1CSY - chains A and B; structure by solution NMR.

# Chain A
Name: Syk protein tyrosine kinase
Organism: Homo sapiens
Notes: EC 2.7.1.112; fragment: c-terminal sh2 domain
UniProt: P43405 (KSYK_HUMAN); residues 10-112 here correspond to UniProt positions 163-265 (UniProt number = residue number + 153)
Chain sequence (112 residues; numbered 1 to 112; the number before each row is that of its first residue):
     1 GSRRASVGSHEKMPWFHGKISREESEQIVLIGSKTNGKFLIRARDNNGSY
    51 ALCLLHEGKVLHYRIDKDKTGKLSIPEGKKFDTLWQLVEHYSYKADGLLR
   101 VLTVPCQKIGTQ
Curated features (UniProtKB/Swiss-Prot):
  - modified residue: Ser49 (Phosphoserine), Thr103 (Phosphothreonine)

# Chain B
Name: Acetyl-thr-ptr-glu-thr-leu-NH2
Organism: Homo sapiens
Chain sequence (7 residues; numbered 0 to 6; the number before each row is that of its first residue; numbering starts at 0):
     0 XTYETLX
Modified / non-standard residues: ACE (acetyl group) at position 0; Tyr2 (o-phosphotyrosine; PTR); NH2 (amino group) at position 6

# How chain A and chain B interact
Pairs across the interface (23; chain A residue first):
  Arg22(A) with Tyr2(B)
  Ser49(A) with Tyr2(B)
  Ala51(A) with Tyr2(B)
  Leu61(A) with Glu3(B)
  His62(A) with Thr1(B); Tyr2(B); Glu3(B)
  Tyr63(A) with Tyr2(B); Glu3(B); Thr4(B); Leu5(B)
  Arg64(A) with Tyr2(B); Glu3(B)
  Ile75(A) with Leu5(B)
  Glu77(A) with Leu5(B); NH2_6(B)
  Gly78(A) with Leu5(B)
  Tyr91(A) with Leu5(B)
  Gly97(A) with Thr4(B); Leu5(B); NH2_6(B)
  Leu98(A) with Leu5(B)
  Leu99(A) with Glu3(B)
Also at the interface, not in a pair above, chain A (18 interface residues in all): Arg42, Arg44, Tyr50, Ala95

# In short
18 residues of chain A face 6 of chain B across their interface.
Chain A is Syk protein tyrosine kinase and chain B is Acetyl-thr-ptr-glu-thr-leu-NH2, both from Homo sapiens;
the structure, Syk tyrosine kinase C-terminal SH2 domain complexed with a phosphopeptidefrom the gamma chain
of the high ..., was determined by solution NMR (same publication as 1CSZ).
